Entry 6OEN (electron microscopy, 4.30 A resolution (low resolution: residue-level contacts below are approximate; hydrogen-bond / salt-bridge calls are withheld)); this record covers chains F and H of the 10 polymer chains in the assembly.

[Chain F]
Molecule: 50-nt DNA strand
Sequence (50 nucleotides; numbered 1 to 50; the number before each row is that of its first residue):
     1 CGGGTTTTTG TTAAGGGCTG TATCACTGTG TAAGACAGGC CAGATCCAGG
Disordered / not traced: 47-50

[Chain H]
Protein: High mobility group protein B1
Organism: Homo sapiens
UniProtKB: P09429 (HMGB1_HUMAN); residues 1-163 here = UniProt positions 1-163
Amino-acid sequence (163 residues; numbered 1 to 163; the number before each row is that of its first residue):
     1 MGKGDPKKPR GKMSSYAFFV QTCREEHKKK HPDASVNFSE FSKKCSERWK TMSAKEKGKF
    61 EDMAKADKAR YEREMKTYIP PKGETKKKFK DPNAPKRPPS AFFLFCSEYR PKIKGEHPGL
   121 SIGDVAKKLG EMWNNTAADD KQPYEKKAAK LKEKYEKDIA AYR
Disordered / not traced: 1-100, 156-163

[Interface between chain F and chain H]
Pairs across the interface (4; chain F residue first):
  DT12(F) / Phe-103(H)
  DA13(F) / Ser-107(H)
  DA14(F) / Ile-122(H)
  DG15(F) / Ile-122(H)
Also at the interface, not in a pair above, chain H (6 interface residues in all): Cys-106, Arg-110, Ala-126

[Overview]
4 residues of chain F and 6 residues of chain H are in contact.
Here chain F is a 50-nt DNA strand and chain H is High mobility group protein B1 (Homo sapiens). Entry 6OEN
(Cryo-EM structure of mouse RAG1/2 PRC complex (DNA1)) was determined by electron microscopy together with
6OEM, 6OEO, 6OEP, 6OEQ, 6OER and 6V0V from the same study.
